9UD8 - chains B and D of the 6 polymer chains in the assembly; structure by electron microscopy, 3.75 A resolution.

# Chain B
Protein: Na(+)-translocating NADH-quinone reductase subunit B
Source organism: Vibrio cholerae O395
Notes: EC 7.2.1.1
Reference sequence: A5F5X0 (NQRB_VIBC3); residue numbers follow UniProt; this construct covers 1-415
Sequence (415 residues; each row starts with the number of its first residue):
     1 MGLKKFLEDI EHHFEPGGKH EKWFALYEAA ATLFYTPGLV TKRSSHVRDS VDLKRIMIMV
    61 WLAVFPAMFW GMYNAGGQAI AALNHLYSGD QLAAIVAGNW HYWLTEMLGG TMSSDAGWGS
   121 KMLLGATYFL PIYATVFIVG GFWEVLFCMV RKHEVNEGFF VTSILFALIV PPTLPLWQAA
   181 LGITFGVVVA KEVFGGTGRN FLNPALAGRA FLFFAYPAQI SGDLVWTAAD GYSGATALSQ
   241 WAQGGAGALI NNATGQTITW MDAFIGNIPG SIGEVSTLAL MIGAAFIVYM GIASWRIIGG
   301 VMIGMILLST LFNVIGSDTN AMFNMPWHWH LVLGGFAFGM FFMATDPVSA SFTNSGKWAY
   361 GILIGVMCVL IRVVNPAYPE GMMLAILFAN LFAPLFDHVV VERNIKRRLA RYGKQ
Disordered / not traced: 1-26, 414-415
Swiss-Prot annotation at these positions:
  - modified residue: Thr-236 (FMN phosphoryl threonine)
Small-molecule neighbours:
  - FMN (flavin mononucleotide), molecule 1: Ile-169, Arg-209, Phe-213, Ser-221, Trp-226, Thr-236, Ala-237, Leu-238, Ser-239, Pro-269, Gly-270, Ser-271, Glu-274, Gly-334, Gly-335, Phe-338, Gly-339, Met-343, Pro-379, Glu-380, Gly-381, Met-382, Met-383, Leu-384
  - FMN, molecule 2: Phe-213, Phe-214, Pro-217, Ser-221, Gly-222, Asp-223, Ala-377, Tyr-378, Pro-379
  - riboflavin (RBF): Ile-56, Met-57, Val-60, Gly-158, Val-161, Thr-162, Leu-165, Lys-191, Thr-197, Gly-198, Asn-200, Asn-203, Pro-204, Ala-205, Ile-292, Phe-342, Met-343, Thr-345, Asp-346, Pro-347, Val-348, Ser-349

# Chain D
Protein: Na(+)-translocating NADH-quinone reductase subunit D
Source organism: Vibrio cholerae O395
Notes: EC 7.2.1.1
Reference sequence: A5F5Y6 (NQRD_VIBC3); residue numbers follow UniProt; this construct covers 1-210
Sequence (210 residues; row label = number of the first residue in the row):
     1 MSSAKELKKS VLAPVLDNNP IALQVLGVCS ALAVTTKLET AFVMTLAVMF VTALSNFFVS
    61 LIRNHIPNSV RIIVQMAIIA SLVIVVDQIL KAYLYDISKQ LSVFVGLIIT NCIVMGRAEA
   121 FAMKSEPIPS FIDGIGNGLG YGFVLMTVGF FRELLGSGKL FGLEVLPLIS NGGWYQPNGL
   181 MLLAPSAFFL IGFMIWAIRT FKPEQVEAKE
Disordered / not traced: 1-6
Bound ions: 2Fe-2S cluster Fe: Cys-29, Cys-112 (shared with 1 residue of chain E)
Small-molecule neighbours: 2Fe-2S cluster (FES): Gly-27, Cys-29, Thr-110, Asn-111, Cys-112

# Interface between chain B and chain D
Residue-residue contacts (11):
  Phe-185(B) with Phe-189(D), hydrophobic
  Val-189(B) with Phe-193(D), hydrophobic
  Phe-211(B) with Asn-178(D); Leu-180(D), hydrophobic
  Phe-214(B) with Leu-180(D)
  Ala-215(B) with Asn-178(D); Gly-179(D), hydrogen bond (backbone-backbone); Leu-180(D)
  Tyr-216(B) with Gln-176(D); Asn-178(D)
  Gln-219(B) with Gln-176(D)
Interface residues without a listed pair, chain B (8 interface residues in all): Trp-177
Interface residues without a listed pair, chain D (7 interface residues in all): Pro-177

# Summary
8 residues of chain B face 7 of chain D across their interface, with 1 hydrogen bond. Its one hydrogen bond,
Ala-215(B)/Gly-179(D), is backbone to backbone. Chain B binds flavin mononucleotide and riboflavin. Chain D
binds 2Fe-2S cluster.
Here chain B is Na(+)-translocating NADH-quinone reductase subunit B and chain D is Na(+)-translocating
NADH-quinone reductase subunit D, both from Vibrio cholerae O395. Entry 9UD8 (Cryo-EM structure of
Na+-translocating NADH-ubiquinone oxidoreductase from Vibrio cholerae reduced by NADH, in the absence of ...)
was determined by electron microscopy (same publication as 9U5G, 9UD3, 9UD4, 9UD5, 9UD6, 9UD9 and 4 further
entries).
